PDB entry 9IGQ | X-ray diffraction, 1.70 A resolution | chains B and C of the 4 polymer chains in the assembly

Chain B (and C):
Molecule: Polyphosphate--nucleotide phosphotransferase
Organism: Erysipelotrichaceae bacterium
Notes: chain C of this document is another copy of the same molecule, construct and numbering; everything in this record applies to it too
UniProt: A0A3D5XRJ5 (A0A3D5XRJ5_9FIRM); residues 1-298 here = UniProt positions 1-298
Chain sequence (306 residues; numbered 1 to 306; the number before each row is that of its first residue):
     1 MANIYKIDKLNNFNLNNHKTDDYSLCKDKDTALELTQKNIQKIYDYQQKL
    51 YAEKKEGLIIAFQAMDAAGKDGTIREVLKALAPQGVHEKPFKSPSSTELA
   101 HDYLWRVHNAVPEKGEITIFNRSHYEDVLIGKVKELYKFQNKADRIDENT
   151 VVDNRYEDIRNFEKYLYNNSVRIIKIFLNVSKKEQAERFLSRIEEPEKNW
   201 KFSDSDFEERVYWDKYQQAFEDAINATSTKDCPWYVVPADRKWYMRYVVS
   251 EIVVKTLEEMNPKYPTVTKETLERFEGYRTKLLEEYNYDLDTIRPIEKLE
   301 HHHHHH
Disordered / not traced: 1, 297-306 (chain C: 1-2, 291-306)
Construct notes: engineered mutation Ala2 (Ile in A0A3D5XRJ5); expression tag (299-306)
Metal / ion sites: Mg2+ site 1: Asp66 (together with AMP-PCP); Mg2+ site 2: Asp71 (together with 6YY); Mg2+ site 3: Lys79, Leu81 (shared with Lys79(C), Leu81(C) of chain C)
Small-molecule neighbours:
  - 6YY (bis[oxidanyl-[oxidanyl-[oxidanyl-[oxidanyl(phosphonooxy)phosphoryl]oxy-phosphoryl]oxy-phosphoryl]oxy-phosphoryl] hydrogen phosphate): Lys29, Met65, Asp66, Ala67, Ala68, Gly69, Lys70, Asp71, Gly72, Arg75, Arg188, Arg192, Lys198, Lys201, Arg241, Lys242, Trp243, Arg246
  - AMP-PCP (ACP; phosphomethylphosphonic acid adenylate ester): Asp66, Phe91, Lys92, Ser93, Pro94, Arg106, Arg122, Glu126, Asp127, Ile130, Leu136, Ser203, Ser205, Asp206, Glu209
  - benzoic acid (BEZ): Leu104, His108, Asp158, Asn161, Phe162, Tyr165
From the paper describing this entry:
  - binding site for 6YY: Lys29, Lys70, Arg75, Arg188, Arg192, Lys198, Lys201, Arg241, Lys242, Arg246
  - binding site for AMP-PCP: Ser93, Pro94, Arg106, Asp127, Ile130, Leu136, Ser203, Asp206
  - specificity-determining residues: Asp127 (proposed by the authors, not directly observed)
  - mutagenesis - D127A, D127N: unchanged catalytic activity
  - mutagenesis - D127A, D127N: increased catalytic activity on ITP (6c)
  - mutagenesis - D127A, D127N: increased catalytic activity on GTP
  - self-association interface (contacts with another copy of this molecule); pairs are residue here / residue on that copy: Asp144-Lys55 (salt bridge), Arg145-Glu56, Asn141

Chain B / chain C interface:
Contacting residue pairs - 100 pairs, chain B then chain C:
  Tyr44(B) with Arg75(C); Lys79(C)
  Gln48(B) with Arg75(C), hydrogen bond
  Tyr51(B) with Trp200(C), hydrophobic
  Ala52(B) with Trp200(C)
  Asp71(B) with Gln84(C), hydrogen bond
  Ile74(B) with Pro83(C); Gln84(C)
  Arg75(B) with Tyr44(C); Gln48(C), hydrogen bond; Ala82(C); Gln84(C)
  Leu78(B) with Pro83(C)
  Lys79(B) with Tyr44(C); Lys79(C); Leu81(C); Ala82(C); Pro83(C)
  Leu81(B) with Lys79(C)
  Ala82(B) with Arg75(C); Lys79(C)
  Pro83(B) with Ile74(C), hydrophobic; Leu78(C); Lys79(C); Glu88(C); Ile119(C), hydrophobic
  Gln84(B) with Asp71(C), hydrogen bond; Ile74(C); Arg75(C); Glu88(C)
  Val86(B) with Val86(C)
  His87(B) with His87(C)
  Glu88(B) with Pro83(C); Gln84(C)
  Ile119(B) with Pro83(C), hydrophobic
  Lys182(B) with Glu285(C), salt bridge; Tyr286(C)
  Lys183(B) with Tyr286(C), hydrogen bond (backbone-side chain); Asp289(C), hydrogen bond (side chain-backbone); Leu290(C)
  Ala186(B) with Leu282(C), hydrophobic; Tyr286(C), hydrophobic
  Glu187(B) with Leu290(C)
  Phe189(B) with Leu282(C), hydrophobic
  Leu190(B) with Arg279(C); Leu290(C), hydrophobic
  Ile193(B) with Phe275(C); Glu276(C); Arg279(C)
  Glu194(B) with Arg279(C), salt bridge
  Glu197(B) with Tyr264(C)
  Asn199(B) with Val267(C); Phe275(C)
  Trp200(B) with Ala52(C); Tyr264(C); Pro265(C), hydrophobic
  Phe202(B) with Phe275(C); Tyr278(C), hydrophobic
  Asp204(B) with Arg274(C), salt bridge; Tyr278(C), hydrogen bond
  Phe207(B) with Tyr278(C), hydrophobic; Lys281(C); Leu282(C), hydrophobic
  Glu208(B) with Tyr278(C)
  Arg210(B) with Leu282(C); Glu285(C), salt bridge; Tyr286(C), hydrogen bond
  Tyr264(B) with Glu197(C); Trp200(C)
  Pro265(B) with Trp200(C), hydrophobic
  Arg274(B) with Asp204(C), salt bridge
  Phe275(B) with Ile193(C); Asn199(C); Phe202(C), hydrophobic
  Tyr278(B) with Ile193(C), hydrophobic; Phe202(C), hydrophobic; Asp204(C), hydrogen bond; Phe207(C), hydrophobic
  Arg279(B) with Leu190(C); Ile193(C); Glu194(C), salt bridge
  Lys281(B) with Phe207(C)
  Leu282(B) with Phe189(C), hydrophobic; Phe207(C), hydrophobic; Arg210(C)
  Leu283(B) with Leu190(C), hydrophobic
  Glu285(B) with Lys182(C), salt bridge; Arg210(C), salt bridge
  Tyr286(B) with Lys182(C); Lys183(C); Ala186(C), hydrophobic; Arg210(C), hydrogen bond
  Asp289(B) with Lys183(C), salt bridge
  Leu290(B) with Lys183(C); Glu187(C); Leu190(C), hydrophobic
  Asp291(B) with Glu187(C), hydrogen bond (backbone-side chain); Leu190(C)
  Thr292(B) with Glu194(C), hydrogen bond
  Ile293(B) with Glu194(C), hydrogen bond (backbone-side chain)
Interface residues without a listed pair, chain B (55 interface residues in all): Lys54, Gly85, Pro196, Val267, Leu272, Arg294
Interface residues without a listed pair, chain C (53 interface residues in all): Tyr51, Lys54, Ala80, Gly85, Glu195, Pro196, Glu208, Leu283

In short:
Chain B and chain C form an interface of 55 and 53 residues respectively, with 13 hydrogen bonds and 9 salt
bridges. Polar pairs include Lys182(B)-Glu285(C), Glu194(B)-Arg279(C) and Asp204(B)-Arg274(C). The paper
reports a binding site for 6YY at Lys29(B), Lys70(B) and Arg75(B) among others; D127A and D127N of chain B
increase catalytic activity on ITP (6c).
Chain B and chain C are both Polyphosphate--nucleotide phosphotransferase (Erysipelotrichaceae bacterium); the
structure, Crystal structure of PPK2 class III from Erysipelotrichaceae bacterium in complex with AppCH2p and
polyphosphate, was determined by X-ray diffraction, deposited together with 9IGR.
